Entry 3D29 (X-ray diffraction, 2.60 A resolution); this record covers chains A and B of the 34 polymer chains in the assembly.

# Chain A
Protein: PRE8 isoform 1
Source organism: Saccharomyces cerevisiae
Reference sequence: A0A6L1BIF8 (A0A6L1BIF8_YEASX); the construct lacks a stretch of the UniProt sequence and is renumbered around it, so the offset changes along the chain: 4-102 = UniProt 1-99; 103-147 = UniProt 101-145; 148-200 = UniProt 147-199; 202-209 = UniProt 200-207; 2 more segments
Sequence (250 residues; row label = number of the first residue in the row; note: 1 number in that range is skipped by the numbering (no residue carries it; nothing is unmodelled there); a row labelled like 21A-21B holds insertion residues (21A, then the next letters in order)):
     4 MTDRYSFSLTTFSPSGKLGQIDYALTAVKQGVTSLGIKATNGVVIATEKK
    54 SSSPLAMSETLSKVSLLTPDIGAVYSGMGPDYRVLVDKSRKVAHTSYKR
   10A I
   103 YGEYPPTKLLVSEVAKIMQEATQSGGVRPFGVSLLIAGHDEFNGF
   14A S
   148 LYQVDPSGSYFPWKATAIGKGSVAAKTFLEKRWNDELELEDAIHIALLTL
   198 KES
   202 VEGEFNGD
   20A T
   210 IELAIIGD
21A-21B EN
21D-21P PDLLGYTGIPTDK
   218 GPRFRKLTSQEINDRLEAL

# Chain B
Protein: PRE9 isoform 1
Source organism: Saccharomyces cerevisiae
Reference sequence: A0A6A5PXC6 (A0A6A5PXC6_YEASX); the construct lacks a stretch of the UniProt sequence and is renumbered around it, so the offset changes along the chain: 4-63 = UniProt 2-61; 64-144 = UniProt 63-143; 145-200 = UniProt 145-200; 202-204 = UniProt 201-203; 2 more segments
Sequence (244 residues; numbered 4 to 239 plus 9 insertion-coded residues; 1 number in that range is skipped by the numbering (no residue carries it; nothing is unmodelled there); the number before each row is that of its first residue; a row labelled like 20A-20B holds insertion residues (20A, then the next letters in order)):
     4 GSRRYDSRTTIFSPEGRLYQVEYALESISHAGTAIGIMASDGIVLAAERK
    54 VTSTLLEQDT
   63A S
    64 TEKLYKLNDKIAVAVAGLTADAEILINTARIHAQNYLKTYNEDIPVEILV
   114 RRLSDIKQGYTQHGGLRPFGVSFIYAGYDDR
   14A Y
   145 GYQLYTSNPSGNYTGWKAISVGANTSAAQTLLQMDYKDDMKVDDAIELAL
   195 KTLSKT
   202 TDS
20A-20B SA
   205 LTYDRLEFATIR
21A-21B KG
   217 AN
21C-21D DG
   219 E
   21E V
   220 YQKIFKPQEIKDILVKTGIT

# Interface between chain A and chain B
Residue-residue contacts - 63 pairs, chain A then chain B:
  Arg7(A) - Ser5(B)  hydrogen bond (backbone-side chain)
  Tyr8(A) - Ser5(B)
  Tyr8(A) - Tyr8(B)
  Ser9(A) - Gly127(B)
  Ser9(A) - Leu129(B)
  Phe10(A) - Ser5(B)
  Phe10(A) - Tyr8(B)
  Phe10(A) - Asp9(B)
  Phe10(A) - Gly128(B)
  Ser11(A) - Gly128(B)  hydrogen bond (backbone-backbone)
  Ser11(A) - Leu129(B)
  Ser11(A) - Arg130(B)  hydrogen bond (side chain-backbone)
  Thr13(A) - Arg130(B)
  Thr14(A) - Ser10(B)
  Thr14(A) - Thr12(B)
  Thr14(A) - Gln23(B)
  Phe15(A) - Gln23(B)
  Phe15(A) - Tyr26(B)
  Phe15(A) - Ala27(B)  hydrophobic
  Phe15(A) - Ser30(B)
  Phe15(A) - Arg130(B)
  Phe15(A) - Pro131(B)
  Phe15(A) - Gly133(B)
  Ser16(A) - Tyr26(B)
  Pro17(A) - Tyr26(B)  hydrophobic
  Pro17(A) - Glu29(B)
  Ser18(A) - Glu29(B)
  Ser18(A) - His33(B)
  Gly19(A) - Tyr26(B)
  Gly19(A) - Glu29(B)
  Gly19(A) - Ser30(B)  hydrogen bond (backbone-side chain)
  Leu21(A) - Arg130(B)
  Lys41(A) - Glu60(B)  salt bridge
  Ser114(A) - Glu86(B)
  Lys118(A) - Ile87(B)
  Gln121(A) - Ala83(B)
  Gln121(A) - Asp84(B)  hydrogen bond
  Gln121(A) - Ile87(B)
  Gln121(A) - Arg130(B)
  Thr124(A) - Arg130(B)  hydrogen bond (backbone-side chain)
  Gln125(A) - Tyr123(B)
  Gln125(A) - Leu129(B)
  Gln125(A) - Arg130(B)  hydrogen bond (side chain-backbone)
  Gln125(A) - Phe132(B)
  Gly127(A) - Leu129(B)
  Tyr149(A) - Thr63(B)
  Ser154(A) - Ala83(B)
  Gly155(A) - Ala83(B)
  Ser156(A) - Ala83(B)
  Tyr157(A) - Glu86(B)  hydrogen bond
  Pro159(A) - Leu59(B)
  Pro159(A) - Glu60(B)  hydrogen bond (backbone-backbone)
  Pro159(A) - Thr63(B)
  Pro159(A) - Ser63A(B)
  Trp160(A) - Leu58(B)
  Trp160(A) - Leu59(B)
  Trp160(A) - Glu60(B)
  Lys161(A) - Thr57(B)
  Lys161(A) - Leu58(B)  hydrogen bond (backbone-backbone)
  Lys161(A) - Glu60(B)
  Ala162(A) - Leu58(B)
  Glu177(A) - Thr57(B)  hydrogen bond
  Glu177(A) - Leu58(B)
Also at the interface, not in a pair above, chain A (34 interface residues in all): Ser126, Phe158, Lys173, Leu176
Also at the interface, not in a pair above, chain B (32 interface residues in all): Ser56, Leu81, Thr82

# In short
34 residues of chain A face 32 of chain B across their interface; the contacts include 11 hydrogen bonds and 1
salt bridge. Polar contacts include Lys41(A)-Glu60(B), Arg7(A)-Ser5(B) and Ser11(A)-Arg130(B).
Here chain A is PRE8 isoform 1 and chain B is PRE9 isoform 1, both from Saccharomyces cerevisiae. Entry 3D29
(Proteasome Inhibition by Fellutamide B) was determined by X-ray diffraction.
